Entry 3COJ (X-ray diffraction, 3.21 A resolution); this record covers chains X and H.

Chain X:
Molecule: Breast cancer type 1 susceptibility protein
Source organism: Homo sapiens
Notes: fragment: BRCT1 and BRCT2 domains
Reference sequence: P38398 (BRCA1_HUMAN); residue numbers follow UniProt; this construct covers 1646-1859
Sequence (235 residues; numbered 1625 to 1859; the number before each row is that of its first residue):
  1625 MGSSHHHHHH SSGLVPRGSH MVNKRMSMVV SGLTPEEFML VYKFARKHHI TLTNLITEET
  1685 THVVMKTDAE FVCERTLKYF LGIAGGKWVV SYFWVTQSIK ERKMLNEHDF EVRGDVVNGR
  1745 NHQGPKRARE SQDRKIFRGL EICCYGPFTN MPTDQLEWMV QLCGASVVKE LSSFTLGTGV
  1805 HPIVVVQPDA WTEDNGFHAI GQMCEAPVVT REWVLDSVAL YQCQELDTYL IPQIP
Not modelled in the structure: 1625-1647, 1694, 1817-1819
Construct notes: expression tag (1625-1645)
UniProt features mapped onto this chain:
  - natural variant: Ser-1651 (S1651F: In BC; uncertain significance; S1651P: In BC; uncertain significance), Ser-1655 (S1655F: In BC; uncertain significance), Thr-1685 (T1685A: In BC; T1685I: In BROVCA1), His-1686 (H1686Q: In BC; uncertain significance; H1686R: In BC; uncertain significance), Val-1688 (deletion: In BC; uncertain significance), Met-1689 (M1689R: In BC; uncertain significance), Lys-1690 (K1690Q: In some patients with sporadic breast cancer; uncertain significance), Thr-1691 (T1691I: In BC; uncertain significance), Asp-1692 (D1692N: In ovarian cancer; uncertain significance), Cys-1697 (C1697R: In OC), Arg-1699 (R1699Q: In BC; R1699W: In BC, OC and FANCS), Gly-1706 (G1706A: In BC; G1706E: In BC), 26 further natural variant entries in UniProt
  - mutagenesis: Ser-1655 (S1655A: Abolishes interaction with BRIP1), Gly-1656 (G1656D: No effect on affinity for a BRIP1 phosphopeptide), Phe-1662 (F1662S: Does not abolish ABRAXAS1 binding, but abolishes formation of a heterotetramer with ABRAXAS1), Met-1663 (M1663K: Does not abolish ABRAXAS1 binding, but abolishes formation of a heterotetramer with ABRAXAS1), Tyr-1666 (Y1666A: Does not abolish ABRAXAS1 binding, but impairs formation of a heterotetramer with ABRAXAS1), Arg-1670 (R1670E: Impairs formation of a heterotetramer with ABRAXAS1), Lys-1671 (K1671E: Impairs formation of a heterotetramer with ABRAXAS1), Thr-1700 (T1700A: Strongly reduces affinity for a BRIP1 phosphopeptide), Lys-1702 (K1702M: Abolishes interaction with BRIP1), Gly-1738 (G1738E: Abolishes interaction with BRIP1), Ser-1755 (S1755A: No effect on in vitro phosphorylation by ATR), Arg-1835 (R1835P: Mildly reduces affinity for a BRIP1 phosphopeptide), 1 further mutagenesis entry in UniProt

Chain H:
Molecule: Acetyl-CoA carboxylase 1
Notes: EC 6.4.1.2
Reference sequence: Q13085 (ACACA_HUMAN); residues 1258-1270 here = UniProt positions 1258-1270
Sequence (13 residues; row label = number of the first residue in the row):
  1258 DSPPQSPTFP EAG
Not modelled in the structure: 1258-1260
Modified residues: Ser-1263 (phosphoserine; SEP)
UniProt features mapped onto this chain:
  - modified residue (Phosphoserine): Ser-1259, Ser-1263
  - mutagenesis: Ser-1263 (S1263A: Abolishes interaction with BRCA1)
What the authors report for this chain:
  - post-translational modification sites: Ser-1263

How chain X and chain H interact:
Contacting residue pairs (23):
  Val-1654(X) with Ser-1263(H)
  Ser-1655(X) with Ser-1263(H)
  Gly-1656(X) with Ser-1263(H)
  Thr-1658(X) with Gln-1262(H)
  Glu-1698(X) with Thr-1265(H)
  Arg-1699(X) with Thr-1265(H); Phe-1266(H), hydrogen bond (backbone-backbone); Pro-1267(H), hydrogen bond (side chain-backbone)
  Thr-1700(X) with Pro-1264(H)
  Leu-1701(X) with Phe-1266(H)
  Lys-1702(X) with Ser-1263(H)
  Phe-1704(X) with Phe-1266(H), hydrophobic
  Val-1740(X) with Glu-1268(H)
  Asn-1774(X) with Pro-1264(H); Phe-1266(H)
  Met-1775(X) with Phe-1266(H), hydrophobic
  Arg-1835(X) with Phe-1266(H)
  Glu-1836(X) with Glu-1268(H); Ala-1269(H)
  Asp-1840(X) with Ala-1269(H); Gly-1270(H), hydrogen bond (side chain-backbone)
  Thr-1852(X) with Gly-1270(H)
  Tyr-1853(X) with Gly-1270(H)
Interface residues without a listed pair, chain X (21 interface residues in all): Leu-1657, Pro-1659, Leu-1839
From the paper, about this interface:
  - residue pairs: Arg-1699(X)/Phe-1266(H) (backbone contact), Leu-1701(X)/Phe-1266(H) (hydrophobic contact), Phe-1704(X)/Phe-1266(H) (hydrophobic contact), Met-1775(X)/Phe-1266(H) (hydrophobic contact)
  - interface residues, chain H: Phe-1266(H)

Summary:
The interface between chain X and chain H involves 21 residues on one side and 9 on the other; the contacts
include 3 hydrogen bonds. Polar contacts include Arg-1699(X)/Pro-1267(H), Asp-1840(X)/Gly-1270(H) and
Arg-1699(X)/Phe-1266(H). The paper describes a backbone contact between Arg-1699(X) and Phe-1266(H);
hydrophobic contacts between Leu-1701(X) and Phe-1266(H), Phe-1704(X) and Phe-1266(H) and Met-1775(X) and
Phe-1266(H). The paper reports the interface residue Phe-1266(H); a modification site at Ser-1263(H).
Here chain X is Breast cancer type 1 susceptibility protein (Homo sapiens) and chain H is Acetyl-CoA
carboxylase 1. Entry 3COJ (Crystal Structure of the BRCT Domains of Human BRCA1 in Complex with a
Phosphorylated Peptide from ...) was determined by X-ray diffraction.
